Entry 4MQQ (X-ray diffraction, 1.70 A resolution); this record covers chains A and B.

[Chain A (and B)]
Protein: Adenosylmethionine-8-amino-7-oxononanoate aminotransferase
Organism: Mycobacterium tuberculosis
Notes: EC 2.6.1.62; chain B of this document is another copy of the same molecule, construct and numbering; everything in this record applies to it too
UniProt: P0A4X6 (BIOA_MYCTU); residues 1-437 here = UniProt positions 1-437
Amino-acid sequence (457 residues; numbered -19 to 437; the number before each row is that of its first residue; numbers below 1 keep their minus sign (Met-19 is residue -19)):
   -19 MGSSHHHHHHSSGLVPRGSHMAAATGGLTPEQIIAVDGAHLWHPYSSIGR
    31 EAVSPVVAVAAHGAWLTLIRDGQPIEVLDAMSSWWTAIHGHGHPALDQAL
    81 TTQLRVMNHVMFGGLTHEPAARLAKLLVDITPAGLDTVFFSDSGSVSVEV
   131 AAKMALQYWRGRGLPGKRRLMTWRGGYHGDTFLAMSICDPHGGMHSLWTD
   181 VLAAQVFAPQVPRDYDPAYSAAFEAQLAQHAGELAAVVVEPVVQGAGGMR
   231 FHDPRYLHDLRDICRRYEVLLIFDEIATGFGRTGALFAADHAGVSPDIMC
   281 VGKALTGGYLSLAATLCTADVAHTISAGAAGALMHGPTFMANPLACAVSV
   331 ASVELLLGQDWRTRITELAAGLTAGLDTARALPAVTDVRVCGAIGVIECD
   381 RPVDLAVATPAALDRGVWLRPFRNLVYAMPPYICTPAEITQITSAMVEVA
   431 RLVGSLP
Disordered / not traced: -19 to 7, 436-437 (chain B: -19 to 6, 435-437)
Construct notes: initiating methionine (-19); expression tag (-18 to 0)
Small-molecule neighbours:
  - 2B6 ((4-{[(E)-(1,3-benzothiazol-2-ylcarbonyl)diazenyl]methyl}-5-hydroxy-6-methylpyridin-3-yl)methyl dihydrogen phosphate), molecule 1: Pro24, Tyr25, Trp64, Trp65, Ser123, Gly124, Ser125, Val128, Tyr157, His158, Gly159, Glu220, Ala226, Asp254, Ile256, Ala257, Lys283
  - 2B6, molecule 2: Gly316, Pro317, Thr318

[Chain A / chain B interface]
Contacting residue pairs - 260 pairs, chain A then chain B:
  Leu8(A) with Glu98(B), hydrogen bond (backbone-side chain); Ala101(B), hydrophobic; Arg102(B)
  Ile13(A) with Thr96(B); His97(B); Glu98(B); Ala101(B), hydrophobic
  Val16(A) with Ala101(B)
  Asp17(A) with Thr96(B), hydrogen bond
  Ala19(A) with Asp116(B)
  His20(A) with Val108(B); Asp116(B), hydrogen bond (side chain-backbone); Thr117(B); Val118(B), hydrogen bond (backbone-backbone)
  Leu21(A) with Thr96(B); Ala100(B); Ala101(B); Ala104(B), hydrophobic; Val118(B); Phe120(B), hydrophobic
  Trp22(A) with Phe92(B); Thr117(B), hydrogen bond; Val118(B), hydrogen bond (backbone-backbone); Phe119(B), hydrophobic; Met134(B); Cys297(B), hydrophobic; Ala302(B), hydrophobic; Ile305(B), hydrophobic; Leu313(B), hydrophobic; Met320(B)
  His23(A) with Phe92(B), hydrogen bond (side chain-backbone); Leu95(B); Thr96(B)
  Pro24(A) with Phe92(B); Gly93(B); His315(B); Gly316(B); Met320(B)
  Tyr25(A) with Ala312(B); Leu313(B); Met314(B), hydrogen bond (side chain-backbone); His315(B), hydrogen bond (backbone-backbone); Gly316(B), hydrogen bond (side chain-backbone)
  Ser26(A) with Ala312(B); Leu313(B), hydrogen bond (backbone-backbone)
  Ser27(A) with Ser306(B); Gly311(B), hydrogen bond (side chain-backbone)
  Ile28(A) with Ser306(B), hydrogen bond (backbone-side chain)
  Arg30(A) with Ser306(B); Ala307(B)
  Pro35(A) with Gly94(B); Leu95(B); Thr96(B)
  Val36(A) with Gly94(B), hydrogen bond (backbone-backbone); Leu95(B); Thr96(B), hydrogen bond (backbone-backbone)
  Val37(A) with Thr96(B)
  Ala38(A) with Met87(B); Val90(B), hydrophobic; Thr96(B), hydrogen bond (backbone-backbone); His97(B)
  Val39(A) with Val86(B)
  Ala40(A) with Val86(B); Met87(B)
  Ala41(A) with Val86(B), hydrogen bond (backbone-backbone); Met87(B), hydrophobic
  His42(A) with Arg85(B); Val86(B), hydrogen bond (side chain-backbone)
  Leu46(A) with Val90(B), hydrophobic
  Leu48(A) with Leu95(B), hydrophobic
  Met61(A) with Met91(B), hydrophobic
  Ser63(A) with Val90(B); Met91(B)
  Trp64(A) with Met91(B); Gly93(B); Thr318(B)
  Thr66(A) with Thr318(B); Phe319(B)
  His71(A) with Asn88(B), hydrogen bond; His89(B), hydrogen bond (side chain-backbone)
  Asp77(A) with Leu84(B)
  Leu80(A) with Leu84(B), hydrophobic
  Thr81(A) with Thr81(B); Leu84(B)
  Leu84(A) with Asp77(B); Leu80(B), hydrophobic; Thr81(B); Tyr289(B), hydrophobic
  Arg85(A) with His42(B)
  Val86(A) with Val39(B); Ala40(B); Ala41(B), hydrogen bond (backbone-backbone); His42(B), hydrogen bond (backbone-side chain)
  Met87(A) with Ala38(B); Ala40(B); Ala41(B), hydrophobic
  Asn88(A) with His71(B), hydrogen bond; Gly72(B); Gly288(B); Tyr289(B)
  His89(A) with His71(B), hydrogen bond (backbone-side chain); Gly288(B)
  Val90(A) with Ala38(B), hydrophobic; Leu46(B), hydrophobic; Ser63(B)
  Met91(A) with Met61(B), hydrophobic; Ser63(B); Trp64(B); Trp398(B); Arg400(B)
  Phe92(A) with Trp22(B); His23(B), hydrogen bond (backbone-side chain); Pro24(B); Trp64(B)
  Gly93(A) with Pro24(B); Trp64(B); Arg400(B), hydrogen bond (backbone-side chain)
  Gly94(A) with Pro35(B); Val36(B), hydrogen bond (backbone-backbone); Trp398(B); Arg400(B)
  Leu95(A) with His23(B), hydrogen bond (backbone-side chain); Pro35(B); Val36(B); Leu48(B), hydrophobic; Trp398(B), hydrophobic
  Thr96(A) with Ile13(B); Asp17(B), hydrogen bond; Leu21(B); His23(B); Pro35(B); Val36(B), hydrogen bond (backbone-backbone); Val37(B); Ala38(B), hydrogen bond (backbone-backbone)
  His97(A) with Ala38(B)
  Glu98(A) with Gly7(B); Leu8(B), hydrogen bond (side chain-backbone); Ile13(B)
  Ala100(A) with Leu21(B)
  Ala101(A) with Leu8(B), hydrophobic; Val16(B); Leu21(B)
  Arg102(A) with Gly7(B); Leu8(B)
  Ala104(A) with Leu21(B), hydrophobic
  Val108(A) with His20(B)
  Asp116(A) with Ala19(B); His20(B), hydrogen bond (backbone-side chain)
  Thr117(A) with Ala19(B); His20(B); Trp22(B), hydrogen bond
  Val118(A) with His20(B), hydrogen bond (backbone-backbone); Leu21(B); Trp22(B), hydrogen bond (backbone-backbone)
  Phe119(A) with Trp22(B), hydrophobic
  Phe120(A) with Leu21(B), hydrophobic
  Asp122(A) with Asp122(B); Ser123(B); Ser291(B), hydrogen bond
  Ser123(A) with Asp122(B)
  Val126(A) with Val126(B), hydrophobic
  Glu129(A) with Thr161(B); Phe162(B), hydrogen bond (side chain-backbone)
  Lys133(A) with Asp160(B), hydrogen bond (side chain-backbone); Phe162(B); Met165(B), hydrogen bond; Trp178(B)
  Met134(A) with Trp22(B)
  Leu136(A) with Trp178(B), hydrophobic
  Gln137(A) with Trp178(B)
  Arg140(A) with Leu177(B), hydrogen bond (side chain-backbone); Trp178(B); Thr179(B); Val181(B)
  Arg148(A) with Thr179(B); Asp180(B), salt bridge; Val181(B)
  Asp160(A) with Lys133(B), hydrogen bond (backbone-side chain); His315(B), hydrogen bond (backbone-side chain); Gly316(B), hydrogen bond (side chain-backbone)
  Thr161(A) with Glu129(B)
  Phe162(A) with Glu129(B), hydrogen bond (backbone-side chain); Lys133(B); Leu163(B), hydrophobic
  Leu163(A) with Phe162(B), hydrophobic
  Met165(A) with Lys133(B), hydrogen bond
  Met174(A) with Met314(B)
  His175(A) with Met314(B)
  Leu177(A) with Arg140(B), hydrogen bond (backbone-side chain); Ala310(B), hydrophobic
  Trp178(A) with Lys133(B); Leu136(B), hydrophobic; Gln137(B); Arg140(B)
  Asp180(A) with Arg140(B), salt bridge
  Val181(A) with Arg140(B); Arg148(B)
  Lys283(A) with Thr318(B), hydrogen bond; Phe319(B)
  Thr286(A) with Phe319(B)
  Gly288(A) with Asn88(B); His89(B); Phe319(B)
  Tyr289(A) with Leu84(B), hydrophobic; Asn88(B); Asn322(B), hydrogen bond (backbone-side chain); Leu324(B)
  Leu290(A) with Leu290(B), hydrophobic; Phe319(B); Asn322(B); Leu324(B), hydrophobic
  Ser291(A) with Asp122(B); Ser291(B); Phe319(B)
  Cys297(A) with Trp22(B)
  Ala302(A) with Trp22(B), hydrophobic
  His303(A) with Ile28(B); Arg30(B), hydrogen bond (backbone-side chain)
  Ser306(A) with Ser27(B); Ile28(B), hydrogen bond (side chain-backbone); Arg30(B)
  Ala307(A) with Arg30(B)
  Ala310(A) with Leu177(B), hydrophobic
  Gly311(A) with Ser27(B), hydrogen bond (backbone-side chain)
  Ala312(A) with Tyr25(B); Ser26(B)
  Leu313(A) with Trp22(B), hydrophobic; Tyr25(B); Ser26(B), hydrogen bond (backbone-backbone)
  Met314(A) with Tyr25(B); Met174(B), hydrophobic
  His315(A) with Pro24(B); Tyr25(B), hydrogen bond (backbone-backbone); Asp160(B), salt bridge
  Gly316(A) with Pro24(B); Tyr25(B); Asp160(B), hydrogen bond (backbone-side chain)
  Thr318(A) with Trp64(B); Thr66(B); Lys283(B), hydrogen bond
  Phe319(A) with Thr66(B); Lys283(B); Thr286(B); Gly288(B); Leu290(B); Ser291(B)
  Met320(A) with Trp22(B); His23(B); Pro24(B), hydrophobic
  Asn322(A) with Tyr289(B), hydrogen bond (side chain-backbone); Leu290(B)
  Leu324(A) with Tyr289(B); Leu290(B), hydrophobic
  Trp398(A) with Met91(B), hydrogen bond; Gly93(B); Gly94(B); Leu95(B), hydrophobic
  Arg400(A) with Met91(B); Gly93(B), hydrogen bond (side chain-backbone); Gly94(B)
Also at the interface, not in a pair above, chain A (110 interface residues in all): Ile14, Gly72, Lys105, Ala132, Ile305, Pro317
Also at the interface, not in a pair above, chain B (111 interface residues in all): Ile14, Lys105, Ala132, His303, Pro317

[Summary]
Chain A and chain B form an interface of 110 and 111 residues respectively, with 59 hydrogen bonds and 3 salt
bridges. Polar contacts include Arg148(A)-Asp180(B), Asp180(A)-Arg140(B) and His315(A)-Asp160(B). Bound to
chain A: compound 2B6.
Both chains are Adenosylmethionine-8-amino-7-oxononanoate aminotransferase (Mycobacterium tuberculosis). Entry
4MQQ (Mycobaterium tuberculosis transaminase BioA complexed with benzo[d]thiazole-2-carbohydrazide) was
determined by X-ray diffraction, deposited together with 4CXQ, 4CXR, 4MQP and 4MQR.
